PDB entry 9Q91 | electron microscopy, 7.20 A resolution (low resolution: residue-level contacts below are approximate; hydrogen-bond / salt-bridge calls are withheld) | chains 1 and 2 of the 14 polymer chains in the assembly

[Chain 1 (and 2)]
Name: Psp operon transcriptional activator
Source organism: Escherichia coli K-12
Notes: chain 2 of this document is another copy of the same molecule, construct and numbering; everything in this record applies to it too
UniProt: P37344 (PSPF_ECOLI); numbering as in UniProt (aligned over 1-259)
Amino-acid sequence (259 residues; numbered 1 to 259; the number before each row is that of its first residue):
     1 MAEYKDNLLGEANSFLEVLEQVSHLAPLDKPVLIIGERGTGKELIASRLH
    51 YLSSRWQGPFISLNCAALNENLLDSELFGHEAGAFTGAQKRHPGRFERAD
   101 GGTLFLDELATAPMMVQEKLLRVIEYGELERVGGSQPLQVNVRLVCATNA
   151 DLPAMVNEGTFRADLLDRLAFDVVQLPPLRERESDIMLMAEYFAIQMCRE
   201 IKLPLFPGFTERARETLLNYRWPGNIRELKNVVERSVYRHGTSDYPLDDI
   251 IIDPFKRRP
Disordered / not traced: 1-5, 259 (chain 2: 1-4)
Curated features (UniProtKB/Swiss-Prot):
  - binding site (ATP): Gly36 to Glu43, Ala99 to Glu108
What the authors report for this chain:
  - catalytic residues: Asn64, Asp107, Glu108, Arg162, Arg168 (citing earlier work)

[Interface between chain 1 and chain 2]
Pairs across the interface (5; chain 1 residue first):
  Arg38(1) - Asp164(2)
  Ala84(1) - Gly87(2)
  Phe85(1) - Gly87(2)
  Pro254(1) - Val173(2)
  Lys256(1) - Gln175(2)
Also at the interface, not in a pair above, chain 1 (9 interface residues in all): Asn231, Arg235, Phe255, Arg258
Also at the interface, not in a pair above, chain 2 (8 interface residues in all): Phe85, Phe171, Asp172, Pro177

[Summary]
9 residues of chain 1 face 8 of chain 2 across their interface. Curated annotation (UniProt) lists 18
ATP-binding residues on chain 1. The paper reports catalytic residues Asn64(1), Asp107(1) and Glu108(1) among
others.
Both chains are Psp operon transcriptional activator (Escherichia coli K-12). Entry 9Q91 (CryoEM structure of
bacterial transcription intermediate complex mediated by activator PspF containing nifH promoter DNA
containing ...) was determined by electron microscopy together with 9Q92, 9Q93, 9Q94, 9Q95, 9Q96, 9Q97 and
9Q98 from the same study.
